PDB entry 7KZ5 | X-ray diffraction, 1.60 A resolution | chains A and B of the 4 polymer chains in the assembly

[Chain A (and B)]
Protein: Aminotransferase class I/II-fold pyridoxal phosphate-dependent enzyme
Source organism: Bacillus cereus
Notes: EC 2.6.1.1; chain B of this document is another copy of the same molecule, construct and numbering; everything in this record applies to it too
Reference sequence: C0JRF5 (C0JRF5_BACCE); residues 3-443 here correspond to UniProt positions 1-441 (UniProt number = residue number - 2)
Chain sequence (445 residues; row label = number of the first residue in the row; numbers below 1 keep their minus sign (Gly-1 is residue -1)):
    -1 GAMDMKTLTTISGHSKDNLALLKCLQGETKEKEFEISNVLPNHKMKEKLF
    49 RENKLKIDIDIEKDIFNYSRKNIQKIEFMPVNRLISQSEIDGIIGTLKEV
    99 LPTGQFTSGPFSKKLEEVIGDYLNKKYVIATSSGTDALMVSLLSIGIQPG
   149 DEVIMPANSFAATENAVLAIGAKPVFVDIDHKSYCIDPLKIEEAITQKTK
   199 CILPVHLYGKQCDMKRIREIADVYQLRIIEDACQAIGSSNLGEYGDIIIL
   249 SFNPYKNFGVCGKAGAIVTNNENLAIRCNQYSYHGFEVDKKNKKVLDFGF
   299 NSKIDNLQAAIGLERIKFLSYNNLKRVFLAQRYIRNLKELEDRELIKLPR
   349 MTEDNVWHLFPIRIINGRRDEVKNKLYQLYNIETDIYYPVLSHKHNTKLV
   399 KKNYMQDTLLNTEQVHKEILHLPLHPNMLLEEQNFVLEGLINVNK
Disordered / not traced: -1 to 4
Differences from the reference sequence: expression tag (-1 to 2)
Bound ions: Na+: Asp134 (shared with Asp134(B) of chain B)
Residues lining bound ligands:
  - O1G (3-deoxy-3-[(E)-({3-hydroxy-2-methyl-5-[(phosphonooxy)methyl]pyridin-4-yl}methylidene)amino]-6-O-phosphono-alpha-D-gluco pyranose), molecule 1: Thr105, Ser106, Tyr281, Lys289, Asn299
  - O1G, molecule 2: Ser131, Gly132, Thr133, Ser157, Phe158, Ala160, Thr161, Val203, Asp229, Cys231, Gln232, Ser249, Asn251, Tyr253, Lys254, Ala262, Tyr385, Tyr386

[How chain A and chain B interact]
Contacting residue pairs (118; chain A residue first):
  Val79(A) - Thr101(B)
  Val79(A) - Gly102(B)
  Val79(A) - Gln103(B)
  Asn80(A) - Pro100(B)
  Asn80(A) - Thr101(B)
  Ile83(A) - Leu99(B)
  Ile83(A) - Phe104(B)  hydrophobic
  Ile88(A) - Leu99(B)
  Ile88(A) - Pro100(B)  hydrophobic
  Ile91(A) - Leu99(B)  hydrophobic
  Ile92(A) - Lys96(B)
  Ile92(A) - Leu99(B)  hydrophobic
  Leu95(A) - Ile92(B)  hydrophobic
  Leu95(A) - Leu95(B)  hydrophobic
  Lys96(A) - Ile92(B)
  Leu99(A) - Ile83(B)
  Leu99(A) - Ile91(B)  hydrophobic
  Leu99(A) - Ile92(B)  hydrophobic
  Leu99(A) - Cys259(B)  hydrophobic
  Pro100(A) - Asn80(B)
  Pro100(A) - Ile88(B)  hydrophobic
  Thr101(A) - Val79(B)
  Thr101(A) - Asn80(B)  hydrogen bond (backbone-backbone)
  Gly102(A) - Val79(B)
  Gln103(A) - Val79(B)
  Phe104(A) - Ile83(B)  hydrophobic
  Phe104(A) - Pro252(B)  hydrophobic
  Phe104(A) - Cys259(B)
  Phe104(A) - Gly260(B)
  Thr105(A) - Pro252(B)
  Thr105(A) - Tyr253(B)  hydrogen bond
  Thr105(A) - Gly260(B)
  Thr105(A) - Lys261(B)
  Ser106(A) - Tyr253(B)  hydrogen bond
  Ser131(A) - Asn299(B)
  Thr133(A) - His282(B)
  Thr133(A) - Asn299(B)
  Phe158(A) - His282(B)
  Phe158(A) - Phe284(B)  hydrophobic
  Phe158(A) - Asn290(B)
  Ala159(A) - Phe284(B)  hydrophobic
  Ala160(A) - His282(B)
  Glu162(A) - Lys292(B)  salt bridge
  Asn163(A) - His282(B)  hydrogen bond (side chain-backbone)
  Asn163(A) - Lys292(B)  hydrogen bond
  Asn163(A) - Phe296(B)
  Asn163(A) - Gly297(B)
  Leu166(A) - Asp295(B)
  Leu166(A) - Phe296(B)  hydrophobic
  Ala167(A) - Phe296(B)  hydrophobic
  Ala167(A) - Phe298(B)  hydrophobic
  Pro252(A) - Phe104(B)  hydrophobic
  Pro252(A) - Thr105(B)
  Tyr253(A) - Ser106(B)
  Cys259(A) - Leu99(B)  hydrophobic
  Cys259(A) - Phe104(B)
  Cys259(A) - Leu305(B)
  Gly260(A) - Phe104(B)
  Gly260(A) - Thr105(B)
  Gly260(A) - Asp303(B)
  Lys261(A) - Thr105(B)
  Lys261(A) - Asn299(B)
  Lys261(A) - Lys301(B)  hydrogen bond (side chain-backbone)
  Lys261(A) - Ile302(B)
  Lys261(A) - Asp303(B)  salt bridge
  His282(A) - Thr133(B)
  His282(A) - Phe158(B)
  His282(A) - Ala160(B)
  His282(A) - Asn163(B)  hydrogen bond (backbone-side chain)
  Phe284(A) - Ala159(B)  hydrophobic
  Asn290(A) - Phe158(B)
  Asn290(A) - Tyr386(B)
  Asn290(A) - Pro387(B)
  Asn290(A) - His393(B)
  Lys291(A) - Pro387(B)
  Lys291(A) - Val388(B)
  Lys292(A) - Glu162(B)  salt bridge
  Lys292(A) - Asn163(B)  hydrogen bond
  Lys292(A) - Leu166(B)
  Lys292(A) - His393(B)  hydrogen bond (backbone-side chain)
  Lys292(A) - Asn394(B)
  Lys292(A) - Thr395(B)
  Val293(A) - Asn394(B)
  Val293(A) - Thr395(B)
  Leu294(A) - Thr395(B)
  Asp295(A) - Leu166(B)
  Asp295(A) - Thr395(B)
  Asp295(A) - Lys396(B)  hydrogen bond (side chain-backbone)
  Asp295(A) - Leu397(B)  hydrogen bond (side chain-backbone)
  Phe296(A) - Asn163(B)
  Phe296(A) - Leu166(B)  hydrophobic
  Phe296(A) - Ala167(B)  hydrophobic
  Gly297(A) - Asn163(B)
  Phe298(A) - Ala167(B)  hydrophobic
  Asn299(A) - Ser131(B)
  Asn299(A) - Thr133(B)
  Asn299(A) - Lys261(B)
  Lys301(A) - Lys261(B)  hydrogen bond (backbone-side chain)
  Ile302(A) - Lys261(B)
  Asp303(A) - Gly260(B)
  Asp303(A) - Lys261(B)  salt bridge
  Asp303(A) - Gln306(B)
  Leu305(A) - Cys259(B)
  Leu305(A) - Gln306(B)
  Gln306(A) - Asp303(B)
  Gln306(A) - Leu305(B)
  Tyr386(A) - Asn290(B)
  Pro387(A) - Asn290(B)
  Val388(A) - Asn290(B)
  His393(A) - Asn290(B)
  His393(A) - Lys292(B)  hydrogen bond (side chain-backbone)
  Asn394(A) - Lys292(B)
  Thr395(A) - Lys292(B)
  Thr395(A) - Val293(B)
  Thr395(A) - Leu294(B)
  Thr395(A) - Asp295(B)
  Lys396(A) - Asp295(B)  hydrogen bond (backbone-side chain)
  Leu397(A) - Asp295(B)  hydrogen bond (backbone-side chain)
Interface residues without a listed pair, chain A (63 interface residues in all): Ser130, Asp134, Met137, Asn251, Val258, Lys289, Ile309, Arg313
Interface residues without a listed pair, chain B (64 interface residues in all): Ser130, Asp134, Met137, Asn251, Val258, Tyr281, Lys289, Lys291, Ile309, Arg313

[In short]
Chain A and chain B form an interface of 63 and 64 residues respectively; the contacts include 15 hydrogen
bonds and 4 salt bridges. Among the polar pairs are Glu162(A)-Lys292(B), Lys261(A)-Asp303(B) and
Thr105(A)-Tyr253(B). Bound to chain A: compound O1G.
Chain A and chain B are both Aminotransferase class I/II-fold pyridoxal phosphate-dependent enzyme (Bacillus
cereus); the structure, Crystal structure of KabA from Bacillus cereus UW85 in complex with the plp external
aldimine adduct ..., was determined by X-ray diffraction, deposited together with 7KZ3 and 7KZD.
